Entry 5NP5 (X-ray diffraction, 1.40 A resolution); this record covers chain A.

[Chain A]
Protein: Abelson tyrosine-protein kinase 2
Organism: Homo sapiens
Notes: EC 2.7.10.2; fragment: SH3 domain
Reference sequence: P42684 (ABL2_HUMAN); residues 64-120 here correspond to UniProt positions 110-166 (UniProt number = residue number + 46)
Sequence (61 residues; each row starts with the number of its first residue):
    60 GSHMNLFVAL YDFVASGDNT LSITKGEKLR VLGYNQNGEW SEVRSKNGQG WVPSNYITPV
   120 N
Modified residues: Tyr-70 (O-phosphotyrosine; PTR); Tyr-115 (O-phosphotyrosine; PTR)
Differences from the reference sequence: expression tag (60-63)
Curated features (UniProtKB/Swiss-Prot):
  - modified residue (Phosphotyrosine): Tyr-70, Tyr-115

[In short]
Chain A is Abelson tyrosine-protein kinase 2 (Homo sapiens); the structure, Abl2 SH3 pTyr116/161, was
determined by X-ray diffraction (same publication as 5NP2 and 5NP3).
